PDB entry 3S7J | X-ray diffraction, 3.04 A resolution | chain A

Chain A:
Molecule: N-lysine methyltransferase SMYD2
Organism: Homo sapiens
Notes: EC 2.1.1.-, 2.1.1.43
Reference sequence: Q9NRG4 (SMYD2_HUMAN); residue numbers follow UniProt; this construct covers 1-433
Chain sequence (433 residues; numbered 1 to 433; the number before each row is that of its first residue):
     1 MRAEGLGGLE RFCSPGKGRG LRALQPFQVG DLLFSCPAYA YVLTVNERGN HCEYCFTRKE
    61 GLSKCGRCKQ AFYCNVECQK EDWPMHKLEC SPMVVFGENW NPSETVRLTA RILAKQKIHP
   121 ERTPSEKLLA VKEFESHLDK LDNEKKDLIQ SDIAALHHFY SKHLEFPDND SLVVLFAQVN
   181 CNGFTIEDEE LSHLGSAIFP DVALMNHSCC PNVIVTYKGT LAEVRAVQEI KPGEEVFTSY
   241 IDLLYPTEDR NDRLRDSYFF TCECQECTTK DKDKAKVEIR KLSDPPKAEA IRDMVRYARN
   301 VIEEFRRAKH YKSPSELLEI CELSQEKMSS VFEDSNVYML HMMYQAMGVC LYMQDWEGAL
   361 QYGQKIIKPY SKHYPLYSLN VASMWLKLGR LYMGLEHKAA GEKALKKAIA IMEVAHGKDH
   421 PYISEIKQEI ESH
Not modelled in the structure: 1-5
Differences from the reference sequence: conflict Glu165 (Gly in Q9NRG4)
Curated features (UniProtKB/Swiss-Prot):
  - zinc finger: Cys52 to Cys90 (MYND-type)
  - binding site (S-adenosyl-L-methionine): Lys17 to Arg19, His137, Asn206, His207, Tyr258 to Phe260
  - binding site (Zn(2+)): Cys52, Cys55, Cys65, Cys68, Cys74, Cys78, His86, Cys90
  - modified residue: Ser283 (Phosphoserine)
Ion coordination: Zn2+ site 1: Cys52, Cys55, Cys74, Cys78; Zn2+ site 2: Cys65, Cys68, His86, Cys90; Zn2+ site 3: Cys209, Cys262, Cys264, Cys267
Ligand contacts: S-adenosylmethionine (SAM): Gly16, Lys17, Gly18, Arg19, Glu135, His137, Cys181, Asn182, Ala203, Leu204, Met205, Asn206, His207, Tyr240, Tyr258, Phe260, Thr261, Cys262

In short:
Ligands of chain A: S-adenosylmethionine. Cys52, Cys55, Cys74 and Cys78 form the Zn2+ site 1. Cys65, Cys68,
His86 and Cys90 form the Zn2+ site 2. From UniProt: 9 S-adenosyl-L-methionine-binding residues and 8
Zn2+-binding residues.
Chain A is N-lysine methyltransferase SMYD2 (Homo sapiens); the structure, Structural Basis of Substrate
Methylation and Inhibition of SMYD2, was determined by X-ray diffraction together with 3S7B, 3S7D and 3S7F
from the same study.
